Entry 8Y5U (electron microscopy, 3.04 A resolution); this record covers chains A and B.

# Chain A (and B)
Molecule: Solute carrier family 13 member 1
Organism: Homo sapiens
Notes: chain B of this document is another copy of the same molecule, construct and numbering; everything in this record applies to it too
UniProt: Q9BZW2 (S13A1_HUMAN); residue numbers follow UniProt; this construct covers 1-595
Amino-acid sequence (595 residues; row label = number of the first residue in the row):
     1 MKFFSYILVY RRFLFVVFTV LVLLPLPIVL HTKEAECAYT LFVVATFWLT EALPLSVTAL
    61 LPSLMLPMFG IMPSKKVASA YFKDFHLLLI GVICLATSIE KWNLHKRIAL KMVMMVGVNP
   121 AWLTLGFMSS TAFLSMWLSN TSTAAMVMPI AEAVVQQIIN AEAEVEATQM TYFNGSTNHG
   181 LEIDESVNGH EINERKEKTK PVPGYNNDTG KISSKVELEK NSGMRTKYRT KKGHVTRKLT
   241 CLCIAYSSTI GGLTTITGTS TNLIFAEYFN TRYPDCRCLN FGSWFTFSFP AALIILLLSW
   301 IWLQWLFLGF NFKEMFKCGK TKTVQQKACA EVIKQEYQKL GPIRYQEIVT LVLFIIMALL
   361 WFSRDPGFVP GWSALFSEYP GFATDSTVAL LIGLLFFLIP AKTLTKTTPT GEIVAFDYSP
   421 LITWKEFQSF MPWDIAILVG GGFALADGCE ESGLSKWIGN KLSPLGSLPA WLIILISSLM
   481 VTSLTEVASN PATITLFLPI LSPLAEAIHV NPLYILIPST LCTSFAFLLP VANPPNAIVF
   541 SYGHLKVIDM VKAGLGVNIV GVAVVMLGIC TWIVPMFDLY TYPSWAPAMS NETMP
Unresolved in the structure: 1, 168-229, 318-321, 367-372, 405-414, 589-595 (chain B: 1, 167-229, 317-322, 405-411, 589-595)
Bound ions: Na+: Thr-485, Ala-488, Asn-490, Ala-532
Curated features (UniProtKB/Swiss-Prot):
  - glycosylation (N-linked (GlcNAc...) asparagine): Asn-174, Asn-207, Asn-591
What the authors report for this chain:
  - disease-associated variants - N174S, R237C (citing earlier work)

# Interface between chain A and chain B
Residue-residue contacts (90; chain A residue first):
  Val-9(A) with Thr-403(B); Val-414(B), hydrophobic; Asp-417(B); Tyr-418(B)
  Tyr-10(A) with Thr-403(B), hydrogen bond; Tyr-418(B), hydrophobic
  Arg-11(A) with Phe-416(B), hydrogen bond (side chain-backbone); Asp-417(B)
  Arg-12(A) with Asp-417(B), salt bridge; Tyr-418(B), hydrogen bond (side chain-backbone)
  Phe-13(A) with Leu-398(B); Tyr-418(B), hydrogen bond (backbone-side chain)
  Lys-33(A) with Tyr-379(B), hydrogen bond
  Ser-56(A) with Trp-424(B)
  Val-57(A) with Leu-394(B); Phe-397(B), hydrophobic; Trp-424(B), hydrophobic
  Leu-60(A) with Leu-87(B), hydrophobic
  Leu-61(A) with Leu-394(B), hydrophobic
  Ser-63(A) with Leu-87(B); Leu-390(B)
  Leu-64(A) with Thr-387(B); Leu-391(B), hydrophobic
  Pro-67(A) with Phe-382(B)
  Met-68(A) with Phe-376(B); Thr-387(B)
  Gly-70(A) with Tyr-379(B); Phe-382(B)
  Met-72(A) with Phe-382(B)
  Pro-73(A) with Phe-382(B)
  Ser-74(A) with Asp-84(B), hydrogen bond; Phe-382(B), hydrogen bond (backbone-backbone); Thr-384(B)
  Ala-78(A) with Phe-82(B); Lys-83(B); Asp-84(B); Leu-87(B), hydrophobic
  Ser-79(A) with Ser-79(B); Phe-82(B)
  Tyr-81(A) with Phe-82(B), hydrophobic
  Phe-82(A) with Ala-78(B); Ser-79(B); Tyr-81(B), hydrophobic; Phe-82(B), hydrophobic
  Lys-83(A) with Ala-78(B)
  Asp-84(A) with Ser-74(B), hydrogen bond; Ala-78(B)
  Leu-87(A) with Ser-63(B); Ser-74(B); Ala-78(B), hydrophobic
  Phe-376(A) with Met-68(B)
  Tyr-379(A) with Phe-69(B); Gly-70(B)
  Phe-382(A) with Pro-67(B); Gly-70(B); Met-72(B); Pro-73(B); Ser-74(B), hydrogen bond (backbone-backbone)
  Thr-384(A) with Ser-74(B)
  Ser-386(A) with Ser-74(B), hydrogen bond
  Thr-387(A) with Leu-64(B); Met-68(B); Ser-74(B)
  Leu-390(A) with Ser-63(B)
  Leu-391(A) with Leu-64(B)
  Leu-394(A) with Val-57(B), hydrophobic; Leu-60(B), hydrophobic; Leu-61(B), hydrophobic; Leu-64(B), hydrophobic
  Phe-397(A) with Leu-53(B); Val-57(B), hydrophobic
  Leu-398(A) with Phe-13(B); Leu-53(B), hydrophobic
  Pro-400(A) with Tyr-10(B), hydrophobic
  Phe-416(A) with Val-9(B)
  Asp-417(A) with Arg-12(B)
  Tyr-418(A) with Tyr-10(B), hydrophobic; Arg-12(B); Phe-13(B), hydrogen bond (side chain-backbone)
  Trp-424(A) with Ser-56(B); Val-57(B), hydrophobic; Asp-434(B)
  Gln-428(A) with Met-431(B), hydrogen bond (side chain-backbone); Trp-433(B); Asp-434(B)
  Trp-433(A) with Trp-433(B), hydrophobic
  Asp-434(A) with Trp-424(B); Gln-428(B)
  Ile-437(A) with Trp-424(B), hydrophobic; Trp-433(B), hydrophobic
Other interface residues (no listed pair), chain A (56 interface residues in all): Leu-8, Val-16, Leu-53, Pro-54, Ile-71, Lys-75, Ile-90, Ala-383, Ile-399, Thr-403, Met-431
Other interface residues (no listed pair), chain B (54 interface residues in all): Val-16, Ile-71, Ile-90, Gly-381, Ala-383, Pro-400, Ser-419, Pro-420, Ile-437

# Summary
Chain A and chain B form an interface of 56 and 54 residues respectively, with 12 hydrogen bonds and 1 salt
bridge. Polar pairs include Arg-12(A)/Asp-417(B), Tyr-10(A)/Thr-403(B) and Arg-11(A)/Phe-416(B). The Na+ site
is built by Thr-485(A), Ala-488(A), Asn-490(A) and Ala-532(A).
Both chains are Solute carrier family 13 member 1 (Homo sapiens). Entry 8Y5U (human NaS1 intermediate state 1)
was determined by electron microscopy, deposited together with 8Y5W, 8Y5X, 8Y5Y and 8Y5Z.
